Entry 8THD (electron microscopy, 3.25 A resolution); this record covers chains A and E of the 8 polymer chains in the assembly.

== Chain A ==
Molecule: ELG1 isoform 1
Organism: Saccharomyces cerevisiae
UniProtKB: A0A8H4F7G7 (A0A8H4F7G7_YEASX); numbering as in UniProt (aligned over 1-791)
Sequence (791 residues; row label = number of the first residue in the row):
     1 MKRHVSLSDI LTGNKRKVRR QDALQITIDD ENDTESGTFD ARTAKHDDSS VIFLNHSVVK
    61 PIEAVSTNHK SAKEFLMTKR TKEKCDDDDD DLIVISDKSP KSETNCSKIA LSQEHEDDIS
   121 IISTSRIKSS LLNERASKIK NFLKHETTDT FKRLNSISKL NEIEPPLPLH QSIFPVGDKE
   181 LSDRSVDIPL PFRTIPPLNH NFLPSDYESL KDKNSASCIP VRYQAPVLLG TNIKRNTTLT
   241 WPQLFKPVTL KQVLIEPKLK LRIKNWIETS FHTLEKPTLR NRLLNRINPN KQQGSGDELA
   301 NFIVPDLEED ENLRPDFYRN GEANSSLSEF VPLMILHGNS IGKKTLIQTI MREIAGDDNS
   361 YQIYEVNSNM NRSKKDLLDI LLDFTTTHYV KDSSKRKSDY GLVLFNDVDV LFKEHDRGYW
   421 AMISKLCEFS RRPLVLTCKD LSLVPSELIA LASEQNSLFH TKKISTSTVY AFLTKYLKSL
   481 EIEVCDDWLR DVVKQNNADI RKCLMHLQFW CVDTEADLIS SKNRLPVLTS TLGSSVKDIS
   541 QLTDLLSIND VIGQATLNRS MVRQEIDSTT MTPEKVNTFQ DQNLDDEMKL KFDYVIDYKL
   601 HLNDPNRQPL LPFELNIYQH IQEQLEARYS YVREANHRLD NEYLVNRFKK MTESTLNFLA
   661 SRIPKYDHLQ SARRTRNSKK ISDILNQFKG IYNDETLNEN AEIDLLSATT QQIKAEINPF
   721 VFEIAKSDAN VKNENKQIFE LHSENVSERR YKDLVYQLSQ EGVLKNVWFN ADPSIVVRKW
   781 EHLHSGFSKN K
Disordered / not traced: 1-183, 279-328, 392-397, 664-698, 736-768, 782-791
Small-molecule neighbours: ATP-gamma-S (AGS; phosphothiophosphoric acid-adenylate ester): Pro242, Gln243, Phe245, Lys246, Pro247, Gln252, Val253, Leu254, Ser340, Ile341, Gly342, Lys343, Lys344, Thr345, Asp407, Lys439, Phe472, Tyr476, Ile500, Arg501, Leu504
Reported in the primary citation:
  - contacts within the chain: Ser217-Glu623 (hydrogen bond), Gln224-Cys485 (hydrogen bond), Val227-Glu483 (hydrogen bond), Leu229-Glu481 (hydrogen bond), Asn232-Ser479 (hydrogen bond), Ser530-Ser630 (hydrogen bond), Ser535-Asp538 (hydrogen bond), Ser560-Glu614 (hydrogen bond), Met561-Glu614 (hydrogen bond), Leu611-Glu614 (hydrogen bond)

== Chain E ==
Molecule: Replication factor C subunit 5
Organism: Saccharomyces cerevisiae
UniProtKB: P38251 (RFC5_YEAST); residue numbers follow UniProt; this construct covers 1-354
Sequence (354 residues; each row starts with the number of its first residue):
     1 MSLWVDKYRP KSLNALSHNE ELTNFLKSLS DQPRDLPHLL LYGPNGTGKK TRCMALLESI
    61 FGPGVYRLKI DVRQFVTASN RKLELNVVSS PYHLEITPSD MGNNDRIVIQ ELLKEVAQME
   121 QVDFQDSKDG LAHRYKCVII NEANSLTKDA QAALRRTMEK YSKNIRLIMV CDSMSPIIAP
   181 IKSRCLLIRC PAPSDSEIST ILSDVVTNER IQLETKDILK RIAQASNGNL RVSLLMLESM
   241 ALNNELALKS SSPIIKPDWI IVIHKLTRKI VKERSVNSLI ECRAVLYDLL AHCIPANIIL
   301 KELTFSLLDV ETLNTTNKSS IIEYSSVFDE RLSLGNKAIF HLEGFIAKVM CCLD
Disordered / not traced: 1, 120-133
Small-molecule neighbours: ADP (adenosine-5'-diphosphate): Trp4, Val5, Asp6, Tyr8, Arg9, Pro10, Ala15, Leu16, Ser17, His18, Pro44, Asn45, Gly46, Thr47, Gly48, Lys49, Lys50, Thr51, Arg52, Ile201, Leu230, Arg231, Leu234
Curated features (UniProtKB/Swiss-Prot):
  - binding site (ATP): Val5, Ser17, Gly43 to Thr51, Arg231

== How chain A and chain E interact ==
Pairs across the interface (110):
  Leu532(A) - Val276(E)
  Ser534(A) - Val276(E)
  Val536(A) - Met350(E)  hydrophobic
  Val536(A) - Cys351(E)  hydrophobic
  Val536(A) - Asp354(E)
  Lys537(A) - Cys351(E)  hydrogen bond
  Ile539(A) - Leu279(E)  hydrophobic
  Ser540(A) - Lys348(E)
  Thr543(A) - Glu343(E)
  Thr543(A) - Gly344(E)
  Thr543(A) - Ala347(E)
  Asp544(A) - Phe328(E)
  Asp544(A) - Arg331(E)
  Leu546(A) - Phe340(E)  hydrophobic
  Ser547(A) - Arg331(E)
  Ser547(A) - His341(E)  hydrogen bond
  Ile548(A) - Arg331(E)
  Asp550(A) - Gly335(E)
  Asp550(A) - Asn336(E)  hydrogen bond (side chain-backbone)
  Asp550(A) - Lys337(E)  hydrogen bond (side chain-backbone)
  Asp550(A) - His341(E)  salt bridge
  Val551(A) - Arg331(E)
  Val551(A) - Leu334(E)
  Val551(A) - His341(E)
  Gln554(A) - Leu334(E)
  Gln554(A) - Asn336(E)
  Tyr598(A) - Gln74(E)
  Tyr598(A) - Lys82(E)  hydrogen bond
  Lys599(A) - Gln74(E)
  Lys599(A) - Val76(E)
  Lys599(A) - Lys82(E)
  Leu600(A) - Gln74(E)  hydrogen bond (backbone-backbone)
  Leu600(A) - Phe75(E)
  Leu600(A) - Val76(E)  hydrogen bond (backbone-backbone)
  Leu600(A) - Glu111(E)
  His601(A) - Val76(E)
  Leu602(A) - Phe75(E)  hydrophobic
  Leu602(A) - Val76(E)  hydrogen bond (backbone-backbone)
  Leu602(A) - Thr77(E)
  Leu602(A) - Ile107(E)  hydrophobic
  Leu602(A) - Val108(E)  hydrophobic
  Asn603(A) - Ile107(E)
  Asp604(A) - Arg106(E)  salt bridge
  Arg607(A) - Asn103(E)  hydrogen bond
  Tyr631(A) - Arg283(E)
  Tyr631(A) - Glu343(E)
  Ala635(A) - Tyr287(E)
  Ala635(A) - Phe340(E)  hydrophobic
  Asn636(A) - Lys337(E)
  Arg638(A) - Tyr287(E)
  Leu639(A) - Tyr287(E)  hydrophobic
  Leu639(A) - Lys337(E)  hydrogen bond (backbone-side chain)
  Leu644(A) - Leu290(E)
  Leu644(A) - Ala291(E)  hydrophobic
  Leu644(A) - Cys293(E)  hydrogen bond (backbone-side chain)
  Arg647(A) - Ala291(E)  hydrogen bond (side chain-backbone)
  Arg647(A) - His292(E)
  Phe648(A) - Cys293(E)
  Met651(A) - His292(E)
  Met651(A) - Cys293(E)  hydrophobic
  Leu659(A) - Ser2(E)  hydrogen bond (backbone-side chain)
  Leu659(A) - Leu3(E)  hydrophobic
  Arg662(A) - Ser2(E)  hydrogen bond (side chain-backbone)
  Arg662(A) - Leu3(E)
  Arg662(A) - Trp4(E)
  Arg662(A) - Glu238(E)  salt bridge
  Asn700(A) - Asp6(E)
  Ile703(A) - Leu68(E)
  Asp704(A) - Asp6(E)
  Asp704(A) - Arg9(E)  salt bridge
  Leu705(A) - Leu3(E)  hydrophobic
  Leu706(A) - Ile70(E)  hydrophobic
  Ser707(A) - Lys50(E)  hydrogen bond (backbone-side chain)
  Ser707(A) - Glu95(E)
  Ser707(A) - Asn141(E)
  Thr709(A) - Thr97(E)
  Thr709(A) - Asn141(E)
  Thr709(A) - Glu142(E)
  Thr710(A) - Asp100(E)  hydrogen bond
  Gln711(A) - Glu142(E)  hydrogen bond
  Gln711(A) - Pro295(E)
  Gln711(A) - Asn297(E)  hydrogen bond
  Gln712(A) - Arg231(E)  hydrogen bond
  Lys714(A) - Cys293(E)
  Lys714(A) - Pro295(E)
  Ala715(A) - Trp259(E)  hydrogen bond (backbone-side chain)
  Ala715(A) - Ile298(E)  hydrophobic
  Glu716(A) - Arg231(E)  salt bridge
  Glu716(A) - Val232(E)
  Glu716(A) - Leu235(E)
  Ile717(A) - Leu3(E)  hydrophobic
  Ile717(A) - Leu235(E)  hydrophobic
  Pro719(A) - Pro257(E)  hydrophobic
  Pro719(A) - Trp259(E)
  Phe720(A) - Leu235(E)  hydrophobic
  Phe720(A) - Met236(E)  hydrophobic
  Phe720(A) - Ile255(E)
  Phe720(A) - Pro257(E)  hydrophobic
  Phe722(A) - Asp258(E)
  Glu723(A) - Ser239(E)
  Glu723(A) - Lys256(E)
  Glu723(A) - Asp258(E)
  Ile724(A) - Glu238(E)
  Ile724(A) - Leu242(E)  hydrophobic
  Ser727(A) - Leu242(E)
  Ser727(A) - Asn243(E)  hydrogen bond
  Phe769(A) - Leu242(E)  hydrophobic
  Phe769(A) - Leu246(E)  hydrophobic
  Asn770(A) - Leu242(E)
  Trp780(A) - His292(E)  hydrogen bond (backbone-side chain)
Other interface residues (no listed pair), chain A (65 interface residues in all): Asn558, Pro573, Asn606, Pro609, Val632, Asp640, Ala701, Ala708, Val721
Other interface residues (no listed pair), chain E (69 interface residues in all): Ala78, Arg81, Asn86, Val88, Asn229, Ile294
The authors on this interface:
  - pairs named by the authors: Tyr598(A)-Lys82(E) (hydrogen bond), Asp604(A)-Arg106(E) (hydrogen bond)
  - interface residues, chain A: Leu600(A), His601(A)

== In short ==
65 residues of chain A and 69 residues of chain E are in contact, with 22 hydrogen bonds and 5 salt bridges.
Among the polar pairs are Asp550(A)-His341(E), Asp604(A)-Arg106(E) and Arg662(A)-Glu238(E). The authors report
hydrogen bonds between Tyr598(A) and Lys82(E) and Asp604(A) and Arg106(E). The paper reports interface
residues Leu600(A) and His601(A); contacts within the chain involving Ser217(A), Glu623(A) and Gln224(A) among
others.
Chain A is ELG1 isoform 1 and chain E is Replication factor C subunit 5, both from Saccharomyces cerevisiae;
the structure, Structure of the Saccharomyces cerevisiae clamp unloader Elg1-RFC bound to PCNA, was determined
by electron microscopy together with 8THB and 8THC from the same study.
